Entry 8DO8 (X-ray diffraction, 2.41 A resolution); this record covers chains C and D of the 3 polymer chains in the assembly.

== Chain C ==
Name: Autophagy-related protein 101
Organism: Homo sapiens
Reference sequence: Q9BSB4 (ATGA1_HUMAN); residue numbers follow UniProt; this construct covers 1-198
Amino-acid sequence (218 residues; numbered -19 to 198; the number before each row is that of its first residue; numbers below 1 keep their minus sign (Gly-19 is residue -19)):
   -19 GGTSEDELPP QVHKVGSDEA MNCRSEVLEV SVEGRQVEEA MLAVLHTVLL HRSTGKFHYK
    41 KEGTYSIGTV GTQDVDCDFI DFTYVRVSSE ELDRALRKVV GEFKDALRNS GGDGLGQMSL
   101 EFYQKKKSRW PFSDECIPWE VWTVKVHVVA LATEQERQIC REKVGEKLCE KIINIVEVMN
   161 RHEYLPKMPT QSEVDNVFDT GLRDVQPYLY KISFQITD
Not modelled in the structure: -19 to 2, 130-135
Sequence notes: expression tag (-19 to 0)
Swiss-Prot annotation at these positions:
  - region: Ile152 to Val156 (Important for interaction with ATG13)
  - mutagenesis: His31 (H31S: Impairs interaction with ATG13; when associated with R-54), Asp54 (D54R: Impairs interaction with ATG13; when associated with S-31), Ile152 (I152D: Abolishes interaction with ATG13; when associated with D-153 and D-156), Ile153 (I153D: Abolishes interaction with ATG13; when associated with D-152 and D-156), Val156 (V156D: Abolishes interaction with ATG13; when associated with D-152 and D-152)

== Chain D ==
Name: Autophagy-related protein 13
Organism: Homo sapiens
Reference sequence: O75143 (ATG13_HUMAN); residue numbers follow UniProt; this construct covers 1-197
Amino-acid sequence (197 residues; row label = number of the first residue in the row):
     1 METDLNSQDR KDLDKFIKFF ALKTVQVIVQ ARLGEKICTR SSSSPTGSDW FNLAIKDIPE
    61 VTHEAKKALA GQLPAVGRSM CVEISLKTSE GDSMELEIWC LEMNEKCDKE IKVSYTVYNR
   121 LSLLLKSLLA ITRVTPAYRL SRKQGHEYVI LYRIYFGEVQ LSGLGEGFQT VRVGTVGTPV
   181 GTITLSCAYR INLAFMS
Not modelled in the structure: 1-4, 195-197
Swiss-Prot annotation at these positions:
  - region: Ser127 to Val134 (Important for interaction with ATG101)
  - modified residue: Met1 (N-acetylmethionine)
  - mutagenesis: Ser127 (S127H: Abolishes interaction with ATG101; when associated with D-133), Ile131 (I131D: Decreases interaction with ATG101; when associated with D-134), Arg133 (R133D: Abolishes interaction with ATG101; when associated with H-127), Val134 (V134D: Decreases interaction with ATG101; when associated with D-131)
Reported in the primary citation:
  - mutagenesis - E83L, Y115D: unchanged binding to Autophagy-related protein 101 (chain C)

== Chain C / chain D interface ==
Residue-residue contacts - 69 pairs, chain C then chain D:
  Leu30(C) - Lys126(D)
  His31(C) - Leu123(D)
  His31(C) - Ser127(D)  hydrogen bond
  Ser33(C) - Lys126(D)  hydrogen bond (backbone-side chain)
  Lys36(C) - Ser43(D)
  His38(C) - Ser43(D)  hydrogen bond (side chain-backbone)
  His38(C) - Pro45(D)
  Ser46(C) - Pro45(D)
  Ile47(C) - Pro45(D)
  Ile47(C) - Asn52(D)
  Gly48(C) - Ser42(D)
  Gly48(C) - Ser43(D)
  Gly48(C) - Ser44(D)
  Gly48(C) - Asn52(D)
  Thr49(C) - Ser41(D)
  Thr49(C) - Ser42(D)  hydrogen bond (backbone-backbone)
  Thr49(C) - Thr46(D)  hydrogen bond
  Thr49(C) - Asp49(D)  hydrogen bond
  Thr49(C) - Asn52(D)
  Thr49(C) - Leu53(D)
  Thr49(C) - Ala54(D)
  Val50(C) - Ser41(D)
  Val50(C) - Asn52(D)  hydrogen bond (backbone-backbone)
  Val50(C) - Leu53(D)
  Val50(C) - Ala54(D)  hydrogen bond (backbone-backbone)
  Gly51(C) - Thr39(D)
  Gly51(C) - Arg40(D)
  Gly51(C) - Ser41(D)  hydrogen bond (backbone-side chain)
  Gly51(C) - Ala54(D)
  Thr52(C) - Ile37(D)
  Thr52(C) - Cys38(D)
  Thr52(C) - Thr39(D)  hydrogen bond (backbone-backbone)
  Thr52(C) - Leu129(D)
  Gln53(C) - Ile37(D)
  Asp54(C) - Lys36(D)
  Asp54(C) - Ile37(D)  hydrogen bond (side chain-backbone)
  Asp54(C) - Arg133(D)  salt bridge
  Asp54(C) - Tyr138(D)
  Asp56(C) - Lys36(D)
  Asp56(C) - Arg142(D)  salt bridge
  Asp61(C) - Arg139(D)  salt bridge
  Phe62(C) - Val134(D)  hydrophobic
  Thr63(C) - Arg133(D)
  Thr63(C) - Tyr138(D)
  Thr63(C) - Arg142(D)
  Val65(C) - Leu129(D)
  Val65(C) - Arg133(D)
  Ser68(C) - Thr39(D)  hydrogen bond (side chain-backbone)
  Ser68(C) - Arg40(D)
  Ser68(C) - Ser41(D)  hydrogen bond
  Glu142(C) - Arg139(D)  salt bridge
  Cys149(C) - Val134(D)  hydrogen bond (side chain-backbone)
  Ile152(C) - Val134(D)  hydrophobic
  Ile153(C) - Ile131(D)  hydrophobic
  Ile153(C) - Val134(D)  hydrophobic
  Ile153(C) - Val171(D)  hydrophobic
  Val156(C) - Ser127(D)
  Val156(C) - Ile131(D)  hydrophobic
  Val156(C) - Val173(D)
  Glu157(C) - Val171(D)
  Asn160(C) - Ser127(D)  hydrogen bond
  Asn160(C) - Val173(D)  hydrogen bond (side chain-backbone)
  Asn160(C) - Gly174(D)
  His162(C) - Arg120(D)
  His162(C) - Thr175(D)  hydrogen bond (side chain-backbone)
  Arg183(C) - Ser43(D)  hydrogen bond (backbone-side chain)
  Asp184(C) - Ser41(D)
  Asp184(C) - Ser43(D)
  Val185(C) - Ser41(D)
Other interface residues (no listed pair), chain C (33 interface residues in all): Thr34, Met168
Other interface residues (no listed pair), chain D (34 interface residues in all): Asn119, Leu124, Ala130, Arg172

== In short ==
The interface between chain C and chain D involves 33 residues on one side and 34 on the other; the contacts
include 18 hydrogen bonds and 4 salt bridges. Polar contacts include Asp54(C)-Arg133(D), Asp56(C)-Arg142(D)
and Asp61(C)-Arg139(D). The paper reports that E83L and Y115D of chain D leave binding to Autophagy-related
protein 101 (chain C) unchanged.
Here chain C is Autophagy-related protein 101 and chain D is Autophagy-related protein 13, both from Homo
sapiens. Entry 8DO8 (Crystal structure ATG9 HDIR in complex with the ATG13:ATG101 HORMA dimer) was determined
by X-ray diffraction.
